Entry 9D45 (electron microscopy, 3.10 A resolution); this record covers chains A and B of the 3 polymer chains in the assembly.

Chain A:
Molecule: Protein MSN5
Source organism: Saccharomyces cerevisiae
UniProt: P52918 (MSN5_YEAST); residue numbers follow UniProt; this construct covers 1-1224
Amino-acid sequence (1230 residues; numbered 1 to 1230; the number before each row is that of its first residue):
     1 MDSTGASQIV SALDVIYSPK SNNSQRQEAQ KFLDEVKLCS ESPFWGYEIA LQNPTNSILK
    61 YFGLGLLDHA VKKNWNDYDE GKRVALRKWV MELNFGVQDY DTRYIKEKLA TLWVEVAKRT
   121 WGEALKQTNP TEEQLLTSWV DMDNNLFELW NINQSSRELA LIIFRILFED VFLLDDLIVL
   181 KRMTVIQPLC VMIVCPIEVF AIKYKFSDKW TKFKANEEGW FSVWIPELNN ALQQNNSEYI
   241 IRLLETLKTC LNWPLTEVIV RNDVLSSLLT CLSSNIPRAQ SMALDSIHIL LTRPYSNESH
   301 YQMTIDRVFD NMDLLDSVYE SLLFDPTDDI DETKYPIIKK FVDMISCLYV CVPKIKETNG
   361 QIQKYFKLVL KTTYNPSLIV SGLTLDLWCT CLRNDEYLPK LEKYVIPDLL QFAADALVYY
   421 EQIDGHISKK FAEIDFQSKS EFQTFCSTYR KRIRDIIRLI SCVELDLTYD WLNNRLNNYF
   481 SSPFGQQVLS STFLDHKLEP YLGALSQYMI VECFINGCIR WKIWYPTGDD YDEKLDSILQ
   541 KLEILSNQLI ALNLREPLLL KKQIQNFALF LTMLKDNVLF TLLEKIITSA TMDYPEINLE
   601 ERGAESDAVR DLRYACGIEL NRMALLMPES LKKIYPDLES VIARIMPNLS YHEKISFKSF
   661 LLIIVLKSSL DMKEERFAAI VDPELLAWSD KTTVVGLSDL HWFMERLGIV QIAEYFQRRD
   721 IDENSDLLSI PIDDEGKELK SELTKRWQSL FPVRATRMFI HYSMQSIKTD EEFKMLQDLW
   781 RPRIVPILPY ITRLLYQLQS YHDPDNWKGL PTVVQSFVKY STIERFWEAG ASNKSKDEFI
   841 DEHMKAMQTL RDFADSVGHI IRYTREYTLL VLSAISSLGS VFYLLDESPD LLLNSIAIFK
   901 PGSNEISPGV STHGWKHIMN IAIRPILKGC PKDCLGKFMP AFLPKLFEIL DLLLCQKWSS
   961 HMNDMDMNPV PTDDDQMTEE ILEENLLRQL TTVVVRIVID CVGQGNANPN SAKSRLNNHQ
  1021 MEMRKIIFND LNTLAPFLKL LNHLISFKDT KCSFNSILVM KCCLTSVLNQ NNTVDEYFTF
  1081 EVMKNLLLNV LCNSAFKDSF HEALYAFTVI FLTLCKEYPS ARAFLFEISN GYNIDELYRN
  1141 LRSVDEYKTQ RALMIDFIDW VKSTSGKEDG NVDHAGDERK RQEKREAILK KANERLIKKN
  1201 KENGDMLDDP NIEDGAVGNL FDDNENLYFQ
Disordered / not traced: 1-4, 1165-1230
Differences from the reference sequence: expression tag (1225-1230)
From the paper describing this entry:
  - conformationally variable residues: Ser960 to Met967, Asp974 to Glu979

Chain B:
Molecule: GTP-binding nuclear protein GSP1/CNR1
Source organism: Saccharomyces cerevisiae
UniProt: P32835 (GSP1_YEAST); numbering as in UniProt (aligned over 2-179)
Amino-acid sequence (186 residues; each row starts with the number of its first residue; numbering starts at 0):
     0 MASAPAANGE VPTFKLVLVG DGGTGKTTFV KRHLTGEFEK KYIATIGVEV HPLSFYTNFG
    60 EIKFDVWDTA GLEKFGGLRD GYYINAQCAI IMFDVTSRIT YKNVPNWHRD LVRVCENIPI
   120 VLCGNKVDVK ERKVKAKTIT FHRKKNLQYY DISAKSNYNF EKPFLWLARK LAGNPQLEFV
   180 ENLYFQ
Disordered / not traced: 0-9, 181-185
Differences from the reference sequence: expression tag (0-1, 180-185); engineered mutation Leu71 (Gln in P32835)
Ion coordination: Mg2+: Thr44 (together with GTP)
Residues lining bound ligands: GTP (guanosine-5'-triphosphate): Asp20, Gly21, Gly22, Thr23, Gly24, Lys25, Thr26, Thr27, Phe37, Glu38, Lys39, Lys40, Tyr41, Ile42, Ala43, Thr44, Ala69, Gly70, Leu71, Asn124, Lys125, Asp127, Val128, Ser152, Ala153, Lys154
Swiss-Prot annotation at these positions:
  - region: Lys39 to Val47 (Switch-I), Gly70 to Gln86 (Switch-II)
  - binding site (GTP): Asp20 to Thr27, Gly70, Asn124 to Asp127, Ser152 to Lys154
  - modified residue: Ser2 (N-acetylserine)

How chain A and chain B interact:
Contacting residue pairs (58; chain A residue first):
  Leu13(A) with Leu77(B), hydrophobic
  Ile16(A) with Trp66(B); Tyr81(B)
  Tyr17(A) with Trp66(B); Gly80(B), hydrogen bond (side chain-backbone); Ile83(B)
  Asn23(A) with Glu48(B); Val49(B), hydrogen bond (side chain-backbone); His50(B)
  Arg26(A) with Val47(B); Val49(B)
  Gln27(A) with Ile45(B), hydrogen bond (side chain-backbone); Val47(B)
  Gln30(A) with Gly76(B); Leu77(B), hydrogen bond (side chain-backbone); Tyr81(B), hydrogen bond
  Leu33(A) with Leu77(B), hydrophobic
  Lys37(A) with Arg78(B)
  Tyr61(A) with Asp79(B); Gly80(B); Val113(B)
  Phe62(A) with Leu77(B), hydrophobic
  Tyr104(A) with Ile83(B); Arg112(B); Val113(B)
  Glu107(A) with Arg112(B)
  Glu169(A) with Arg108(B)
  Leu174(A) with Arg108(B)
  Arg242(A) with Glu115(B), salt bridge
  Glu245(A) with Glu115(B)
  Arg278(A) with Glu115(B), salt bridge; Asn116(B), hydrogen bond
  Asp329(A) with Pro174(B)
  Glu332(A) with Lys169(B), salt bridge
  Pro336(A) with Asn145(B)
  Ile434(A) with Gln147(B)
  Gln437(A) with Tyr148(B); Tyr149(B); Asp150(B), hydrogen bond (side chain-backbone); Lys161(B)
  Glu828(A) with Lys129(B), salt bridge
  Gly830(A) with Asp127(B); Ser155(B), hydrogen bond (backbone-side chain); Tyr157(B)
  Ala831(A) with Ser155(B), hydrogen bond (backbone-side chain)
  Ser832(A) with Ser155(B), hydrogen bond (backbone-side chain); Tyr157(B)
  Asn833(A) with Ser155(B); Asn156(B)
  Pro969(A) with Lys39(B), hydrogen bond (backbone-side chain)
  Asp974(A) with Arg31(B), salt bridge; Ser155(B)
  Met977(A) with Lys154(B)
  Ile981(A) with Asp127(B)
  Asn985(A) with Asp127(B), hydrogen bond (side chain-backbone); Val128(B); Lys129(B)
  Gln989(A) with Lys129(B)
Other interface residues (no listed pair), chain A (43 interface residues in all): Pro19, Asp34, Ile58, Lys73, Arg103, Thr111, Ile166, Ala829, Glu984
Other interface residues (no listed pair), chain B (42 interface residues in all): Phe37, Gly46, Asp64, Glu72, Asn84, Val126, Ser152
From the paper, about this interface:
  - interface residues, chain A: Asp974(A)

In short:
Chain A and chain B form an interface of 43 and 42 residues respectively, with 12 hydrogen bonds and 5 salt
bridges. Polar pairs include Arg242(A)-Glu115(B), Arg278(A)-Glu115(B) and Glu332(A)-Lys169(B). Chain B binds
GTP. From UniProt: 16 GTP-binding residues on chain B. The paper reports the interface residue Asp974(A);
conformational variability at Ser960(A) and Asp974(A).
Here chain A is Protein MSN5 and chain B is GTP-binding nuclear protein GSP1/CNR1, both from Saccharomyces
cerevisiae. Entry 9D45 (Cryo-EM structure of yeast Exportin Msn5 bound to cargo Pho4 and RanGTP) was
determined by electron microscopy, deposited together with 9D43, 9DXM and 9DZ6.
